Entry 8EVH (electron microscopy, 2.85 A resolution); this record covers chains A and I of the 13 polymer chains in the assembly.

== Chain A ==
Protein: Histone H3.1
Organism: Homo sapiens
UniProt: P68431 (H31_HUMAN); residues 0-135 here correspond to UniProt positions 1-136 (UniProt number = residue number + 1)
Amino-acid sequence (136 residues; row label = number of the first residue in the row; numbering starts at 0):
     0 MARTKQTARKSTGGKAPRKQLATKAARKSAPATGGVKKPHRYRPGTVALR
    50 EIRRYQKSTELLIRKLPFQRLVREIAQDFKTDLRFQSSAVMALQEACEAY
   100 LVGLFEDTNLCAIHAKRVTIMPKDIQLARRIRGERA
Not modelled in the structure: 0-36, 135
Curated features (UniProtKB/Swiss-Prot):
  - modified residue: Arg2 (Asymmetric dimethylarginine), Thr3 (Phosphothreonine), Lys4 (Allysine), Gln5 (5-glutamyl dopamine), Thr6 (Phosphothreonine), Arg8 (Citrulline), Lys9 (N6,N6,N6-trimethyllysine), Ser10 (ADP-ribosylserine), Thr11 (Phosphothreonine), Lys14 (N6-(2-hydroxyisobutyryl)lysine), Arg17 (Asymmetric dimethylarginine), Lys18 (N6-(2-hydroxyisobutyryl)lysine), Lys23 (N6-(2-hydroxyisobutyryl)lysine), Arg26 (Citrulline), Lys27 (N6,N6,N6-trimethyllysine), Ser28 (ADP-ribosylserine), Lys36 (N6,N6,N6-trimethyllysine), Lys37 (N6-methyllysine), Tyr41 (Phosphotyrosine), Lys56 (N6,N6,N6-trimethyllysine) and 8 more in UniProt
  - lipidation: Lys18 (N6-decanoyllysine)

== Chain I ==
Molecule: 162-nt DNA strand
Sequence (162 nucleotides; numbered 1 to 162; the number before each row is that of its first residue):
     1 TAGGTGCAGGGCCTCTCGGCTGCTGATCTTCAGCTGGTTGCTGAGAGTTG
    51 CAGCATTGCTGAGTCTTAGCAATGGATACTTCCCGATTCCCCTCACAAAA
   101 ATAGGTCAGTCTGTCTGGCTAGTTCTGTACTTGCAGACACAGGGCATGTG
   151 GGGTTCCTATTT
Not modelled in the structure: 1-21

== Chain A / chain I interface ==
Residue-residue contacts (19; chain A residue first):
  Arg40(A) with DG105(I), hydrogen bond to the base; DT106(I), sugar contact
  Tyr41(A) with DT29(I), sugar contact; DG105(I), sugar contact; DT106(I), phosphate contact
  Pro43(A) with DG105(I), phosphate contact
  Gly44(A) with DG105(I), hydrogen bond to the phosphate
  Val46(A) with DG105(I), phosphate contact
  Ala47(A) with DG105(I), phosphate contact
  Arg49(A) with DT30(I), phosphate contact; DC31(I), salt bridge to the phosphate
  Arg63(A) with DG113(I), hydrogen bond to the sugar; DT114(I), phosphate contact
  Lys64(A) with DT114(I), hydrogen bond to the phosphate
  Leu65(A) with DG113(I), phosphate contact; DT114(I), hydrogen bond to the phosphate
  Pro66(A) with DG113(I), phosphate contact
  Arg69(A) with DG113(I), salt bridge to the phosphate
  Arg83(A) with DT123(I), sugar contact
Interface residues without a listed pair, chain A (18 interface residues in all): His39, Arg42, Thr45, Lys56, Thr118
Interface residues without a listed pair, chain I (11 interface residues in all): DA32, DA103, DG104

== In short ==
18 residues of chain A and 11 residues of chain I are in contact, with 5 hydrogen bonds and 2 salt bridges.
Polar contacts include Arg40(A)-DG105(I), Arg63(A)-DG113(I) and Gly44(A)-DG105(I).
Here chain A is Histone H3.1 (Homo sapiens) and chain I is a 162-nt DNA strand. Entry 8EVH (CX3CR1 nucleosome
and wild type PU.1 complex) was determined by electron microscopy, deposited together with 8EVI, 8EVJ and
8SYP.
